PDB entry 7NGF | electron microscopy, 5.60 A resolution (low resolution: residue-level contacts below are approximate; hydrogen-bond / salt-bridge calls are withheld) | chains A and B of the 7 polymer chains in the assembly

# Chain A (and B)
Name: Lon protease homolog, mitochondrial
Source organism: Homo sapiens
Notes: EC 3.4.21.53; chain B of this document is another copy of the same molecule, construct and numbering; everything in this record applies to it too
UniProtKB: P36776 (LONM_HUMAN); residues 123-948 here = UniProt positions 123-948
Chain sequence (826 residues; row label = number of the first residue in the row):
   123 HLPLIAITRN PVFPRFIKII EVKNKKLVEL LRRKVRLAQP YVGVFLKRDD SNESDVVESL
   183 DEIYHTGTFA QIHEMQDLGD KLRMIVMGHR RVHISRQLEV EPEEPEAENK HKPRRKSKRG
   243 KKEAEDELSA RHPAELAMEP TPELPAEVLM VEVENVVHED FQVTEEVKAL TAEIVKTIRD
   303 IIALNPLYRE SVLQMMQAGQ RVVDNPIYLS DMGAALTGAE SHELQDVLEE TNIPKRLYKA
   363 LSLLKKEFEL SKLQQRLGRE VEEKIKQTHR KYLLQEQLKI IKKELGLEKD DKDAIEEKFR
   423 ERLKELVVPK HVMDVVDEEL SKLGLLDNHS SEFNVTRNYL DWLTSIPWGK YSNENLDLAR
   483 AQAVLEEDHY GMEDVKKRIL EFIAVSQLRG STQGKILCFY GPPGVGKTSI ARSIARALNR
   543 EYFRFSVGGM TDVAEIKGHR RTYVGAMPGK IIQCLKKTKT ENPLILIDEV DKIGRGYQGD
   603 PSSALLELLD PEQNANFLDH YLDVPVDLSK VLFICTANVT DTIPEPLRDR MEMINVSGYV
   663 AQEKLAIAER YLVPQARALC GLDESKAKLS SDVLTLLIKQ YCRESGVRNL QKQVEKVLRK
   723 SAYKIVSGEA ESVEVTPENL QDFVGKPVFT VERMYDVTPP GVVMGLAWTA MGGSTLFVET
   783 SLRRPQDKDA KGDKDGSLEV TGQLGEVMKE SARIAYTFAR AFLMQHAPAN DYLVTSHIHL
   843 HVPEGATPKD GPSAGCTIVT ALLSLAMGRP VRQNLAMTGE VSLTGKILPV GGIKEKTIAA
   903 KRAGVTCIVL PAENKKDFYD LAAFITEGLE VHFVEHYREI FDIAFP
Disordered / not traced: 222-271
Bound ions: Mg2+: T530 (together with ATP)
Residues lining bound ligands: ATP (adenosine-5'-triphosphate): D490, H491, Y492, M494, P524, P525, G526, V527, G528, K529, T530, S531, Y661, I669, Y673, R710
Curated features (UniProtKB/Swiss-Prot):
  - active site: S855, K898
  - binding site (ATP): G523 to T530
  - natural variant: E476 (E476A: In CODASS), S631 (S631Y: In CODASS), A670 (A670V: In CODASS), R672 (R672C: In CODASS), P676 (P676S: In CODASS), R679 (R679H: In CODASS), R721 (R721G: In CODASS), A724 (A724V: In CODASS), P749 (P749S: In CODASS), G767 (G767E: In CODASS), I927 (deletion: In CODASS)
  - mutagenesis: K529 (K529R: Abolishes ATPase activity, and presumably ATP-driven protein unfolding, but does not block access to the proteolytic active site or prevent a substrate from binding to it), W770 (W770A: Has low basal, but normal stimulated ATPase activity, and retains peptidase activity; W770P: Has normal basal, but low stimulated ATPase activity, and abolishes peptidase activity), S855 (S855A: Lacks both ATPase and protease activity, but retains DNA binding activity), T880 (T880V: Enhances the basal, but not the stimulated ATPase activity), G893 (G893A: Has low basal, but normal stimulated ATPase activity, and retains peptidase activity; G893P: Has normal basal, but low stimulated ATPase activity, and abolishes peptidase activity), G894 (G894A/S: Enhances the basal, but not the stimulated ATPase activity, and retains peptidase activity; G894P: Enhances the basal, but not the stimulated ATPase activity, and abolishes peptidase activity)
From the paper describing this entry:
  - mutagenesis - K529R, E591Q, T803V, E812A, S855A: abolished catalytic activity (proteolytic activity)
  - mutagenesis - S855A: unchanged catalytic activity (ATPase activity)
  - catalytic residues: T803, H841, H843, S855
  - catalytic residues: E801, R815, K898 (proposed by the authors, not directly observed)
  - mutagenesis - T803V: decreased catalytic activity on ATPase
  - mutagenesis - H841F, H843F: abolished catalytic activity on proteolytically
  - mutagenesis - E801A: decreased catalytic activity (protease activity)
  - mutagenesis - E801A, E812A: decreased catalytic activity (ATPase activity)
  - mutagenesis - K529R, E591Q: abolished catalytic activity on ATPase

# Chain A / chain B interface
Pairs across the interface - 64 pairs, chain A then chain B:
  K393(A) - L409(B)
  L400(A) - E406(B)
  I403(A) - Q399(B)
  I403(A) - I403(B)
  K404(A) - I403(B)
  L407(A) - Q399(B)
  R459(A) - L447(B)
  R546(A) - E609(B)
  R546(A) - Q615(B)
  S548(A) - E609(B)
  D554(A) - Y565(B)
  A556(A) - R562(B)
  E557(A) - R562(B)
  E557(A) - H622(B)
  G560(A) - R562(B)
  H561(A) - R562(B)
  V566(A) - E454(B)
  V566(A) - T564(B)
  G567(A) - E454(B)
  G567(A) - T564(B)
  A568(A) - T564(B)
  M569(A) - R562(B)
  M569(A) - R563(B)
  P570(A) - R562(B)
  G571(A) - R562(B)
  Q575(A) - R562(B)
  K579(A) - D625(B)
  K594(A) - S605(B)
  R597(A) - Q600(B)
  Y599(A) - Q600(B)
  N640(A) - P648(B)
  L681(A) - R511(B)
  C682(A) - L510(B)
  C682(A) - R511(B)
  L684(A) - L510(B)
  R710(A) - D651(B)
  R710(A) - R652(B)
  K714(A) - D651(B)
  K714(A) - E654(B)
  R721(A) - R500(B)
  R721(A) - E503(B)
  R721(A) - E654(B)
  K722(A) - E503(B)
  Y725(A) - K499(B)
  Y725(A) - L502(B)
  Y725(A) - E503(B)
  V728(A) - A506(B)
  S729(A) - L480(B)
  Y757(A) - T886(B)
  Y757(A) - K888(B)
  E781(A) - L885(B)
  R785(A) - T819(B)
  R785(A) - R822(B)
  R786(A) - R822(B)
  R786(A) - V836(B)
  K790(A) - D795(B)
  D791(A) - D795(B)
  K796(A) - D795(B)
  T803(A) - E812(B)
  G804(A) - E812(B)
  Q805(A) - E808(B)
  Q805(A) - E812(B)
  H841(A) - T819(B)
  H843(A) - L885(B)
Interface residues without a listed pair, chain A (62 interface residues in all): P525, T530, R534, G550, G551, K572, G596, G683, N711, A724, Q743, M756, S783, L784, P787
Interface residues without a listed pair, chain B (52 interface residues in all): V507, V555, G601, A606, E614, N618, L620, M653, D797, V809, R815, I816, A823, M826, K918

# Overview
Chain A and chain B form an interface of 62 and 52 residues respectively. Chain A binds ATP. The paper reports
catalytic residues T803(A), H841(A) and H843(A) among others; K529R, E591Q and T803V of chain A, among others,
abolish catalytic activity (proteolytic activity); 8 substitutions were tested in all.
Chain A and chain B are both Lon protease homolog, mitochondrial (Homo sapiens); the structure, P2c-state of
wild type human mitochondrial LONP1 protease with bound endogenous substrate protein and in presence ..., was
determined by electron microscopy, deposited together with 7NFY, 7NG4, 7NG5 and 7NGC.
